PDB entry 9E2W | electron microscopy, 3.30 A resolution | chains 3 and F of the 15 polymer chains in the assembly

[Chain 3]
Molecule: DNA replication licensing factor MCM3
From: Saccharomyces cerevisiae W303
Notes: EC 3.6.4.12
UniProt: P24279 (MCM3_YEAST); residue numbers follow UniProt; this construct covers 1-971
Sequence (971 residues; each row starts with the number of its first residue):
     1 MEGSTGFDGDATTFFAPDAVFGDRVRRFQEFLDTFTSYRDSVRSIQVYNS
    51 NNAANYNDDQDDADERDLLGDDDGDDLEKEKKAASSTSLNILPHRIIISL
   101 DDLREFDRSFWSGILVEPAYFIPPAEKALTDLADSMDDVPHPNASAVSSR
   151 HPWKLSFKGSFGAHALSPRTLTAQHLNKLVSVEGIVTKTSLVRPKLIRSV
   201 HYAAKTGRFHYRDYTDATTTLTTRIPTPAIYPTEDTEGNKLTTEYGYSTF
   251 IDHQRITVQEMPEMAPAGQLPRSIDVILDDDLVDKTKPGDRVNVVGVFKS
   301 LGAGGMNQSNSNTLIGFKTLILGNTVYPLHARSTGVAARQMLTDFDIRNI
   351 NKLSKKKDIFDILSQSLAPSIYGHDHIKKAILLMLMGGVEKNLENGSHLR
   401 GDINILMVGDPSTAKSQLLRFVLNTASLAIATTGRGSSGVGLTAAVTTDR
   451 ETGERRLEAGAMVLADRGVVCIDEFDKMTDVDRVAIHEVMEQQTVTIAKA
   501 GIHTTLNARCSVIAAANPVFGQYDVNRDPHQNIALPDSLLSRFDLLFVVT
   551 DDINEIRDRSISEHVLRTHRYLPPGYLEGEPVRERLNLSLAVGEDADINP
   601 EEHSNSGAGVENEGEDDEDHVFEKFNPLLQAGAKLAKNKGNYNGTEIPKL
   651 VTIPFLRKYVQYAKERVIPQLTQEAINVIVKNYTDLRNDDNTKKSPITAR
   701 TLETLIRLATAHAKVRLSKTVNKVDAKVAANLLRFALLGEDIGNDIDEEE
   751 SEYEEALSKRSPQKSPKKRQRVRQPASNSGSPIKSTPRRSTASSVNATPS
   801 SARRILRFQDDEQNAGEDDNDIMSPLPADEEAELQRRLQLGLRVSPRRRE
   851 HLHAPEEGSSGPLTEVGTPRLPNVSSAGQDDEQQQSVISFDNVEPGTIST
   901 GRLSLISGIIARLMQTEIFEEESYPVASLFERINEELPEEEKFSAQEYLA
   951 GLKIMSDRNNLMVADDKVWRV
Disordered / not traced: 1-18, 53-89, 330-337, 584-588, 595-647, 740-971
UniProt features mapped onto this chain:
  - motif: Ser541 to Asp544 (Arginine finger)
  - binding site (ATP): Gly409 to Ser416
  - modified residue: Ser761 (Phosphoserine), Ser777 (Phosphoserine), Ser781 (Phosphoserine), Thr868 (Phosphothreonine)
Bound ions: Mg2+: Ser416 (together with ATP)
Small-molecule neighbours:
  - ATP (adenosine-5'-triphosphate), molecule 1: Ser370, Ile371, Tyr372, His374, Asp410, Pro411, Ser412, Thr413, Ala414, Lys415, Ser416, Gln417, Asn517, Val565
  - ATP, molecule 2: Arg542, Ala699, Arg700, Glu703

[Chain F]
Molecule: Leading strand DNA template
Sequence (48 nucleotides; each row starts with the number of its first residue):
    15 TCGTGCTGAGTGATATCTGCTTTGGGTGGGTGGGTGGGTTGAGGCAAT

[How chain 3 and chain F interact]
Contacting residue pairs - 12 pairs, chain 3 then chain F:
  Asn310(3) with DG42(F), phosphate contact
  Asn312(3) with DG43(F), phosphate contact
  Lys318(3) with DT41(F), base contact
  Ser438(3) with DA56(F), hydrogen bond to the phosphate
  Val440(3) with DG55(F), phosphate contact; DA56(F), phosphate contact
  Ala445(3) with DG55(F), phosphate contact
  Val446(3) with DT54(F), phosphate contact; DG55(F), hydrogen bond to the phosphate
  Arg450(3) with DG40(F), salt bridge to the phosphate
  Arg455(3) with DT53(F), salt bridge to the phosphate
  Lys499(3) with DG55(F), salt bridge to the phosphate
Also at the interface, not in a pair above, chain 3 (14 interface residues in all): Gly302, Gly441, Ala444, Ala500

[Overview]
14 residues of chain 3 and 8 residues of chain F are in contact, with 2 hydrogen bonds and 3 salt bridges.
Polar pairs include Ser438(3)-DA56(F), Val446(3)-DG55(F) and Arg450(3)-DG40(F). Chain 3 binds ATP. From
UniProt: 8 ATP-binding residues on chain 3.
Here chain 3 is DNA replication licensing factor MCM3 (Saccharomyces cerevisiae W303) and chain F is Leading
strand DNA template. Entry 9E2W (Cryo-EM structure of yeast CMG helicase stalled at G4-containing DNA
template, state 1) was determined by electron microscopy (same publication as 9E2Y, 9E2Z and 9E2X).
